PDB entry 2KEJ | solution NMR | chains A and C of the 4 polymer chains in the assembly

[Chain A]
Name: Lactose operon repressor
From: Escherichia coli
UniProt: P03023 (LACI_ECOLI); residues 1-62 here = UniProt positions 1-62
Sequence (62 residues; each row starts with the number of its first residue):
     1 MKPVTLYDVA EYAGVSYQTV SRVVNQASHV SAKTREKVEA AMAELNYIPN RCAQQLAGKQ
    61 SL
Differences from the reference sequence: engineered mutation Cys52 (Val in P03023)
Curated features (UniProtKB/Swiss-Prot):
  - DNA-binding region: Leu6 to Asn25 (H-T-H motif)
  - mutagenesis: Tyr17 (Y17H: Broadening of specificity), Arg22 (R22N: Recognizes an operator variant)
What the authors report for this chain:
  - binding site for the 23-nt DNA strand (chain C): Leu6, Tyr7, Ser16, Tyr17, Gln18, Thr19, Ser21, Arg22, Asn25, Ser31, Thr34, Leu56
  - specificity-determining residues: Tyr17, Gln18, Arg22

[Chain C]
Molecule: 23-nt DNA strand
Sequence (23 nucleotides; numbered -1 to 22; 1 number in that range is skipped by the numbering (no residue carries it; nothing is unmodelled there); the number before each row is that of its first residue; numbers below 1 keep their minus sign (DG-1 is residue -1)):
    -1 G
     1 AAATGTGAGC GAGTAACAAC CG

[Interface between chain A and chain C]
Residue-residue contacts (23; chain A residue first):
  Val15(A) - DG5(C)  phosphate contact
  Ser16(A) - DG5(C)  phosphate contact
  Ser16(A) - DT6(C)  base contact
  Tyr17(A) - DG7(C)  base contact
  Tyr17(A) - DA8(C)  base contact
  Gln18(A) - DG5(C)  base contact
  Gln18(A) - DT6(C)  base contact
  Thr19(A) - DG5(C)  phosphate contact
  Arg22(A) - DT4(C)  phosphate contact
  Arg22(A) - DG5(C)  base contact
  His29(A) - DA2(C)  phosphate contact
  His29(A) - DA3(C)  sugar contact
  His29(A) - DT4(C)  base contact
  Val30(A) - DA3(C)  phosphate contact
  Val30(A) - DT4(C)  phosphate contact
  Ser31(A) - DA3(C)  sugar contact
  Ser31(A) - DT4(C)  phosphate contact
  Thr34(A) - DT4(C)  phosphate contact
  Leu56(A) - DC10(C)  phosphate contact
  Leu56(A) - DG11(C)  sugar contact
  Ala57(A) - DG9(C)  base contact
  Ala57(A) - DC10(C)  base contact
  Gln60(A) - DG11(C)  phosphate contact

[Overview]
The interface between chain A and chain C involves 13 residues on one side and 10 on the other. From UniProt:
2 mutagenesis sites on chain A. The paper reports a binding site for the 23-nt DNA strand (chain C) at
Leu6(A), Tyr7(A) and Ser16(A) among others; specificity determinants Tyr17(A), Gln18(A) and Arg22(A).
Chain A is Lactose operon repressor (Escherichia coli) and chain C is a 23-nt DNA strand; the structure,
Solution structure of a dimer of LAC repressor DNA-binding domain complexed to its natural operator O2, was
determined by solution NMR (same publication as 2KEI and 2KEK).
